Entry 8PP7 (electron microscopy, 2.91 A resolution); this record covers chains E and I of the 14 polymer chains in the assembly.

== Chain E ==
Molecule: Histone H3 (Fragment)
Organism: Drosophila melanogaster
Reference sequence: A0A7L0PXJ3 (A0A7L0PXJ3_9AVES); residues 1-135 here correspond to UniProt positions 2-136 (UniProt number = residue number + 1)
Amino-acid sequence (135 residues; numbered 1 to 135; the number before each row is that of its first residue):
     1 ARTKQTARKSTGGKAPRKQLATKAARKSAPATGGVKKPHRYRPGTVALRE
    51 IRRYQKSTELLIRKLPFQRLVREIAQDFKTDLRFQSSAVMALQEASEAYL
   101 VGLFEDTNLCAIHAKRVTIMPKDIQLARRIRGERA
Not modelled in the structure: 1-36, 135

== Chain I ==
Molecule: 248-nt DNA strand
Organism: Homo sapiens
Sequence (248 nucleotides; numbered -113 to 210; 76 numbers in that range are skipped by the numbering (no residue carries them; nothing is unmodelled there); the number before each row is that of its first residue; numbers below 1 keep their minus sign (DA-113 is residue -113)):
  -113 ATATCTCGGGCTTATGTGATGGACCCTATACGCGGCGGACCTGGAGAATC
   -63 CCGGTGCCGAGGCCGCTCAATTGGTCGTAGACAGCTCTAGCACCGCTTAA
   -13 ACGCACGTACGCGCTGTCCCC
    84 CGCGTTTTAACCGCCAAGGGGATTACTCCCTAGTCTCCAGGCACGTGTCA
   134 GATATATACATCCTGTGTATGTATTGAACAGCGACTCGGGATATCTCTAG
   184 AGTCGACCTGCAGGCATGCAAGCTTGG
Not modelled in the structure: -113 to -76, 154-210

== Interface between chain E and chain I ==
Pairs across the interface (23):
  His39(E) with DC145(I), base contact; DC146(I), sugar contact
  Tyr41(E) with DC145(I), phosphate contact; DC146(I), phosphate contact
  Arg42(E) with DA-5(I), salt bridge to the phosphate; DC146(I), hydrogen bond to the phosphate; DT147(I), phosphate contact
  Thr45(E) with DC145(I), phosphate contact; DC146(I), hydrogen bond to the phosphate
  Arg63(E) with DA-14(I), hydrogen bond to the phosphate; DA-13(I), salt bridge to the phosphate
  Arg72(E) with DC-23(I), salt bridge to the phosphate
  Arg83(E) with DG-24(I), sugar contact; DC-23(I), phosphate contact
  Phe84(E) with DG-24(I), phosphate contact; DC-23(I), hydrogen bond to the phosphate
  Gln85(E) with DG-24(I), phosphate contact
  Ser86(E) with DG-24(I), phosphate contact
  Val117(E) with DG-3(I), hydrogen bond to the phosphate
  Thr118(E) with DC-4(I), phosphate contact; DG-3(I), hydrogen bond to the phosphate
  Met120(E) with DG-3(I), phosphate contact; DC-2(I), phosphate contact
Other interface residues (no listed pair), chain E (16 interface residues in all): Arg40, Pro43, Arg116

== Summary ==
16 residues of chain E face 11 of chain I across their interface; the contacts include 6 hydrogen bonds and 3
salt bridges. Among the polar pairs are Arg42(E)-DC146(I), Thr45(E)-DC146(I) and Arg63(E)-DA-14(I).
Here chain E is Histone H3 (Fragment) (Drosophila melanogaster) and chain I is a 248-nt DNA strand (Homo
sapiens). Entry 8PP7 (human RYBP-PRC1 bound to mononucleosome) was determined by electron microscopy.
